4V2D - chain A; structure by X-ray diffraction, 2.50 A resolution.

[Chain A]
Name: Fibronectin leucine rich transmembrane protein 2
From: Homo sapiens
Notes: fragment: lrr domain
UniProt: Q8BLU0 (Q8BLU0_MOUSE); residues 36-361 here = UniProt positions 36-361
Chain sequence (326 residues; row label = number of the first residue in the row):
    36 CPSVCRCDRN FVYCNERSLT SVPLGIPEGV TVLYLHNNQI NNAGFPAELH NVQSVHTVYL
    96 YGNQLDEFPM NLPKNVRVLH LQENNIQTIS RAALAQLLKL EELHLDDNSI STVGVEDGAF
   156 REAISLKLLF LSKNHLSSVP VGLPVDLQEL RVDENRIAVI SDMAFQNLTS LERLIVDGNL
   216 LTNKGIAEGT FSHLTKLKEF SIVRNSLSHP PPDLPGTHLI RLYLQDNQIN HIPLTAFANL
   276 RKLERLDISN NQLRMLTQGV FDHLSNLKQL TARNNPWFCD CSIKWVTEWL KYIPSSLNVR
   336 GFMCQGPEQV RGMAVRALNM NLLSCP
Not modelled in the structure: 356-358
Disulfide bonds: C36-C42, C40-C49, C314-C339, C316-C360
Construct notes: engineered mutation A352 (Glu in Q8BLU0)
UniProt features mapped onto this chain:
  - glycosylation: N202 (N-linked (GlcNAc...) asparagine)
Reported in the primary citation:
  - mutagenesis - R186N/D188T: abolished binding to cell aggregation

[Overview]
From the paper: R186N/D188T abolish binding to cell aggregation.
Chain A is Fibronectin leucine rich transmembrane protein 2 (Homo sapiens); the structure, FLRT2 LRR domain,
was determined by X-ray diffraction (same publication as 4V2A and 4V2E).
